2F98 - chains B and D of the 4 polymer chains in the assembly; structure by X-ray diffraction, 2.10 A resolution.

Chain B (and D):
Name: Aklanonic Acid methyl Ester Cyclase, AknH
Source organism: Streptomyces galilaeus
Notes: chain D of this document is another copy of the same molecule, construct and numbering; everything in this record applies to it too
Sequence (153 residues; row label = number of the first residue in the row; numbers below 1 keep their minus sign (Met-8 is residue -8)):
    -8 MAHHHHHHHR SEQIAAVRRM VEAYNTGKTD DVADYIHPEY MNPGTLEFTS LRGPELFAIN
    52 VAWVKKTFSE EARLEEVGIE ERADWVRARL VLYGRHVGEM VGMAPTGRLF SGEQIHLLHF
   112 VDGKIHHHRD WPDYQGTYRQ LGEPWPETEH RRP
Not modelled in the structure: -8 to 0, 142-144 (chain D: -8 to 1, 142-144)
Differences from the reference sequence: cloning artifact (-8 to -7, 1); expression tag (-6 to 0)
Ligand contacts: nogalaviketone (NGV; methyl 5,7-dihydroxy-2-methyl-4,6,11-trioxo-3,4,6,11-tetrahydrotetracene-1-carboxylate): Thr36, Phe39, Asn51, Trp54, Val55, Phe59, Leu83, Met91, Val92, Met94, Gln105, Pro123, Tyr125, Thr128, Tyr129, Leu132

Interface between chain B and chain D:
Contacting residue pairs (20; chain B residue first):
  Glu66(B) with Leu100(D)
  Val68(B) with Arg99(D), hydrogen bond (backbone-side chain); Arg130(D); Gln131(D)
  Val82(B) with Gln131(D)
  Tyr84(B) with Tyr84(D), hydrophobic; Phe101(D); Ser102(D)
  Arg99(B) with Glu67(D); Val68(D), hydrogen bond (side chain-backbone)
  Leu100(B) with Glu66(D)
  Phe101(B) with Tyr84(D)
  Ser102(B) with Tyr84(D); Ser102(D), hydrogen bond
  Glu104(B) with Gly127(D); Arg130(D), salt bridge
  Gly127(B) with Glu104(D)
  Arg130(B) with Val68(D); Glu104(D), salt bridge
  Gln131(B) with Val82(D)
Also at the interface, not in a pair above, chain B (13 interface residues in all): Glu67
Also at the interface, not in a pair above, chain D (14 interface residues in all): Gly133

Overview:
The interface between chain B and chain D involves 13 residues on one side and 14 on the other, with 3
hydrogen bonds and 2 salt bridges. Polar contacts include Glu104(B)-Arg130(D), Val68(B)-Arg99(D) and
Ser102(B)-Ser102(D). Chain B binds nogalaviketone.
Both chains are Aklanonic Acid methyl Ester Cyclase, AknH (Streptomyces galilaeus). Entry 2F98 (Crystal
structure of the polyketide cyclase AknH with bound substrate and product analogue: implications for catalytic
...) was determined by X-ray diffraction, deposited together with 2F99.
